Entry 1PMX (solution NMR); this record covers chains A and B.

# Chain A
Molecule: Insulin-like growth factor IB
From: Homo sapiens
UniProt: P05019 (IGF1B_HUMAN); residues 1-70 here correspond to UniProt positions 49-118 (UniProt number = residue number + 48)
Amino-acid sequence (70 residues; each row starts with the number of its first residue):
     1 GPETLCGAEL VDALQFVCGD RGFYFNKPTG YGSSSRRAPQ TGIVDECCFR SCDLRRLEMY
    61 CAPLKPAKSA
Cystine bridges: Cys6-Cys48, Cys18-Cys61, Cys47-Cys52

# Chain B
Molecule: Igf-1 antagonist F1-1
Amino-acid sequence (16 residues; row label = number of the first residue in the row):
   101 RNCFESVAAL RRCMYG
Cystine bridges: Cys103-Cys113

# Chain A / chain B interface
Residue-residue contacts (15; chain A residue first):
  Glu3(A) with Val107(B)
  Thr4(A) with Val107(B)
  Leu5(A) with Val107(B)
  Glu9(A) with Arg111(B)
  Asp12(A) with Met114(B); Tyr115(B)
  Ala13(A) with Leu110(B)
  Phe16(A) with Met114(B)
  Val17(A) with Phe104(B)
  Leu54(A) with Cys103(B); Phe104(B); Ser106(B); Val107(B); Leu110(B)
  Leu57(A) with Leu110(B)
Interface residues without a listed pair, chain A (11 interface residues in all): Glu58
Interface residues without a listed pair, chain B (9 interface residues in all): Glu105

# In short
11 residues of chain A and 9 residues of chain B are in contact.
Chain A is Insulin-like growth factor IB (Homo sapiens) and chain B is Igf-1 antagonist F1-1; the structure,
Insulin-like growth factor-I bound to a phage-derived peptide, was determined by solution NMR.
